PDB entry 2PVA | X-ray diffraction, 2.50 A resolution | chains C and D of the 4 polymer chains in the assembly

== Chain C (and D) ==
Molecule: Penicillin V acylase
From: Lysinibacillus sphaericus
Notes: EC 3.5.1.11; chain D of this document is another copy of the same molecule, construct and numbering; everything in this record applies to it too
Reference sequence: P12256 (PAC_BACSH); residues 1-335 here correspond to UniProt positions 4-338 (UniProt number = residue number + 3)
Amino-acid sequence (345 residues; numbered 1 to 335 plus 10 insertion-coded residues; the number before each row is that of its first residue; a row labelled like 74A-74J holds insertion residues (74A, then the next letters in order)):
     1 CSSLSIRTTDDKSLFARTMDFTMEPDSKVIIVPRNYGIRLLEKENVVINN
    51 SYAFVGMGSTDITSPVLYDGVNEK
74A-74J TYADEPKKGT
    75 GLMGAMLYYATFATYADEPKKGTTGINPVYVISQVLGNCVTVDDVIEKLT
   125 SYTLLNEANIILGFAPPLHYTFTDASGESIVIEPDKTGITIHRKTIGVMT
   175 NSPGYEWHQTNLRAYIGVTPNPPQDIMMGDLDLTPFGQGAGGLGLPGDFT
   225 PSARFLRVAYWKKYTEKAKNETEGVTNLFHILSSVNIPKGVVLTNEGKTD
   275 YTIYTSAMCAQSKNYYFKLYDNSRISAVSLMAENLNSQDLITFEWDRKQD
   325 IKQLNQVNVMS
Disordered / not traced: 74A-74J, 333-335
Sequence notes: modified residue (1); insertion (74A-74J)
Modified positions: Cys-1 (cysteinesulfonic acid; OCS)
Residues lining bound ligands: dithiane diol (DTD): Cys-1, Met-19, Phe-21, Pro-25, Tyr-68, Met-80, Tyr-82, Leu-136, Pro-140, Leu-142
Curated features (UniProtKB/Swiss-Prot):
  - active site: Cys-1 (Nucleophile)

== Chain C / chain D interface ==
Pairs across the interface (42; chain C residue first):
  Ile-170(C) with Leu-205(D), hydrophobic
  Gln-183(C) with Leu-205(D)
  Thr-184(C) with Phe-210(D)
  Arg-187(C) with Thr-208(D), hydrogen bond (side chain-backbone); Pro-209(D), hydrogen bond (side chain-backbone); Phe-210(D)
  Ala-188(C) with Phe-210(D), hydrophobic; Leu-217(D)
  Ile-190(C) with Pro-197(D), hydrophobic; Gln-198(D); Asp-199(D); Ile-200(D), hydrophobic; Leu-207(D); Thr-208(D)
  Gly-191(C) with Pro-197(D)
  Pro-197(C) with Ile-190(D), hydrophobic; Gly-191(D)
  Gln-198(C) with Ile-190(D)
  Ile-200(C) with Ile-190(D), hydrophobic; Tyr-238(D)
  Met-201(C) with Lys-237(D), hydrogen bond (backbone-side chain)
  Met-202(C) with Ile-170(D); Ala-233(D); Tyr-234(D), hydrophobic
  Leu-205(C) with Ile-170(D), hydrophobic; Gln-183(D)
  Leu-207(C) with Arg-187(D); Ile-190(D), hydrophobic
  Thr-208(C) with Arg-187(D), hydrogen bond (backbone-side chain)
  Pro-209(C) with Arg-187(D), hydrogen bond (backbone-side chain); Ile-190(D)
  Phe-210(C) with Thr-184(D); Arg-187(D); Ala-188(D), hydrophobic
  Leu-217(C) with Ala-188(D); Gly-218(D)
  Gly-218(C) with Leu-217(D)
  Tyr-234(C) with Ile-200(D); Met-202(D)
  Lys-237(C) with Met-201(D), hydrogen bond (side chain-backbone); Met-202(D)
  Tyr-238(C) with Ile-200(D)
Interface residues without a listed pair, chain C (28 interface residues in all): Lys-168, Leu-186, Tyr-189, Val-192, Asp-199, Ala-233
Interface residues without a listed pair, chain D (28 interface residues in all): Leu-186, Tyr-189, Val-192, Asp-204

== Overview ==
Chain C and chain D each contribute 28 residues to their interface, with 6 hydrogen bonds. Polar pairs include
Arg-187(C)/Thr-208(D), Arg-187(C)/Pro-209(D) and Met-201(C)/Lys-237(D). Ligands of chain C: dithiane diol.
UniProt lists active-site residue Cys-1(C) on chain C.
Both chains are Penicillin V acylase (Lysinibacillus sphaericus). Entry 2PVA (Oxidized penicillin V acylase
from B. sphaericus) was determined by X-ray diffraction, deposited together with 3PVA.
